6X2L - chains A and B of the 3 polymer chains in the assembly; structure by electron microscopy, 2.85 A resolution.

== Chain A (and B) ==
Molecule: Excitatory amino acid transporter 3
From: Homo sapiens
Notes: chain B of this document is another copy of the same molecule, construct and numbering; everything in this record applies to it too
UniProtKB: P43005 (EAA3_HUMAN); residue numbers follow UniProt; this construct covers 1-524
Amino-acid sequence (526 residues; numbered -1 to 524; the number before each row is that of its first residue; numbers below 1 keep their minus sign (Gly-1 is residue -1)):
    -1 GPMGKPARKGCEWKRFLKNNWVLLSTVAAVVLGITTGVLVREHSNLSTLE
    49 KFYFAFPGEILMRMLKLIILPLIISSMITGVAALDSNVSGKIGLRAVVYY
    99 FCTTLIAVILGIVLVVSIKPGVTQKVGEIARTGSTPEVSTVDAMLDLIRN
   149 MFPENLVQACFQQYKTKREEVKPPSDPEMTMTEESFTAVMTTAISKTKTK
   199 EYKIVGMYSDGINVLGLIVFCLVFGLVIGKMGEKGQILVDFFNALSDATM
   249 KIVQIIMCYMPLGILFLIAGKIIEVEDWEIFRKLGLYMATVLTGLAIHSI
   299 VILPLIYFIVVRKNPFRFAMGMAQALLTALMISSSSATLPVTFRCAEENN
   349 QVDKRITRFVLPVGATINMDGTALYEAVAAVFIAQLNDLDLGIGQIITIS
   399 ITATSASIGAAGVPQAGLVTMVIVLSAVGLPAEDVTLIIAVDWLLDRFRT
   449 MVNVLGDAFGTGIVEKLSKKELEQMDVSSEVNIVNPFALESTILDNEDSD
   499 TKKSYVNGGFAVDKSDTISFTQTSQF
Unresolved in the structure: -1 to 18, 122-136, 169-198, 475-524
Sequence notes: expression tag (-1 to 0); engineered mutation Thr178 (Asn in P43005), Thr195 (Asn in P43005)
Curated features (UniProtKB/Swiss-Prot):
  - binding site (Na(+)): Tyr98, Thr101, Thr102, Gly362, Thr364, Asn366, Asp368, Ser405, Ile406, Ala408, Asn451, Asp455
  - binding site (L-aspartate): Ser331, Ser333, Thr370, Val411, Arg447, Thr448, Asn451
  - modified residue (Phosphoserine): Ser517, Ser522
  - glycosylation: Asn43 (N-linked (GlcNAc...) asparagine)
  - natural variant: Ile395 (deletion: In DCBXA), Arg445 (R445W: In DCBXA)
Reported in the primary citation:
  - mutagenesis - N178T/N195T: unchanged catalytic activity on aspartate
  - self-association interface (contacts with another copy of this molecule): Val155, Phe159, Phe239

== How chain A and chain B interact ==
Contacting residue pairs (56; chain A residue first):
  Thr46(A) - Tyr200(B)
  Leu47(A) - Arg166(B)
  Leu47(A) - Tyr200(B)
  Leu47(A) - Ile202(B)  hydrophobic
  Phe50(A) - Arg147(B)
  Phe50(A) - Ile202(B)  hydrophobic
  Tyr51(A) - Val139(B)
  Tyr51(A) - Asp140(B)  hydrogen bond
  Tyr51(A) - Leu143(B)  hydrophobic
  Tyr51(A) - Arg166(B)  hydrogen bond
  Tyr51(A) - Ile202(B)
  Phe54(A) - Leu143(B)  hydrophobic
  Phe54(A) - Arg147(B)
  Glu57(A) - Arg147(B)  salt bridge
  Ile58(A) - Ile146(B)
  Ile58(A) - Phe150(B)  hydrophobic
  Arg61(A) - Arg147(B)  hydrogen bond (side chain-backbone)
  Arg61(A) - Phe150(B)  hydrogen bond (side chain-backbone)
  Arg61(A) - Pro151(B)
  Arg61(A) - Glu152(B)  salt bridge
  Arg61(A) - Tyr206(B)  hydrogen bond
  Met62(A) - Phe150(B)  hydrophobic
  Lys64(A) - Glu152(B)  salt bridge
  Leu65(A) - Pro151(B)
  Leu65(A) - Glu152(B)
  Leu65(A) - Leu154(B)  hydrophobic
  Leu68(A) - Asn153(B)
  Leu68(A) - Val155(B)  hydrophobic
  Val155(A) - Val155(B)  hydrophobic
  Cys158(A) - Asn153(B)  hydrogen bond (backbone-side chain)
  Cys158(A) - Val155(B)  hydrophobic
  Phe159(A) - Asn153(B)
  Phe159(A) - Val155(B)  hydrophobic
  Phe159(A) - Gln156(B)
  Phe159(A) - Phe159(B)  hydrophobic
  Asp208(A) - Gln156(B)  hydrogen bond
  Ile235(A) - Ile235(B)
  Asp238(A) - Ile235(B)
  Phe239(A) - Ile235(B)
  Phe239(A) - Leu236(B)  hydrophobic
  Phe239(A) - Phe239(B)  hydrophobic
  Ala242(A) - Met229(B)
  Ala242(A) - Lys232(B)
  Ala242(A) - Ile235(B)  hydrophobic
  Ala242(A) - Leu236(B)
  Leu243(A) - Phe222(B)  hydrophobic
  Leu243(A) - Leu236(B)
  Asp245(A) - Met229(B)
  Ala246(A) - Phe222(B)  hydrophobic
  Ala246(A) - Val225(B)
  Ala246(A) - Met229(B)  hydrophobic
  Lys249(A) - Val225(B)
  Lys249(A) - Met229(B)
  Lys249(A) - Lys232(B)
  Ile250(A) - Phe222(B)  hydrophobic
  Ile250(A) - Val225(B)  hydrophobic
Also at the interface, not in a pair above, chain A (30 interface residues in all): Ser45, Ile66, Pro69, Thr247, Ile253
Also at the interface, not in a pair above, chain B (30 interface residues in all): Tyr162, Glu199, Lys201, Phe218, Val221, Gly233

== Overview ==
Chain A and chain B each contribute 30 residues to their interface, with 7 hydrogen bonds and 3 salt bridges.
Polar pairs include Glu57(A)-Arg147(B), Arg61(A)-Glu152(B) and Lys64(A)-Glu152(B). The paper reports that
N178T/N195T of chain A leave catalytic activity on aspartate unchanged; a self-association interface involving
Val155(A), Phe159(A) and Phe239(A).
Chain A and chain B are both Excitatory amino acid transporter 3 (Homo sapiens); the structure, hEAAT3-IFS-Na,
was determined by electron microscopy together with 6X2Z, 6X3E and 6X3F from the same study.
